PDB entry 2PVJ | X-ray diffraction, 1.70 A resolution | chain A

== Chain A ==
Name: Casein kinase II subunit alpha
From: Zea mays
Notes: EC 2.7.11.1
Reference sequence: P28523 (CSK2A_MAIZE); residues 6-337 here correspond to UniProt positions 1-332 (UniProt number = residue number - 5)
Amino-acid sequence (352 residues; row label = number of the first residue in the row; numbers below 1 keep their minus sign (Met-14 is residue -14)):
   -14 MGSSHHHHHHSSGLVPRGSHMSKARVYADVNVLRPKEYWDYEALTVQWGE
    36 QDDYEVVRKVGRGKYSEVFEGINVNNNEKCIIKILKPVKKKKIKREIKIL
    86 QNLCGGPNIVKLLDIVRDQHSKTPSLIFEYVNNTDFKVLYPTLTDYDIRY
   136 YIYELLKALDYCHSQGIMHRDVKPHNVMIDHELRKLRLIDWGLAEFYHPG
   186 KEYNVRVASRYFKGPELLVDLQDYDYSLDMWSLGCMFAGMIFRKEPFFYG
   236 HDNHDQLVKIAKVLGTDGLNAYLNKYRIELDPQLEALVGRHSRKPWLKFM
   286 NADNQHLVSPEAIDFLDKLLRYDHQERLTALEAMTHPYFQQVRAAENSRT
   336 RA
Not modelled in the structure: -14 to 5, 333-337
Modified / non-standard residues: Cys89 (s-hydroxycysteine; CSO)
Construct notes: expression tag (-14 to 5); engineered mutation Ala256 (Val251 in P28523)
Small-molecule neighbours: P44 (2-(cyclohexylmethylamino)-4-(phenylamino)pyrazolo[1,5-a][1,3,5]triazine-8-carbonitrile): Arg43, Val45, Gly46, Val53, Ile66, Lys68, Val95, Phe113, Glu114, Tyr115, Val116, Asn117, Asn118, His160, Met163, Ile174, Asp175
Curated features (UniProtKB/Swiss-Prot):
  - active site: Asp156 (Proton acceptor)
  - binding site (ATP): Val45 to Val53, Lys68

== Overview ==
Bound to chain A: compound P44. UniProt lists active-site residue Asp156 and 10 ATP-binding residues.
Chain A is Casein kinase II subunit alpha (Zea mays); the structure, Structure-Based Design of
Pyrazolo[1,5-a][1,3,5]triazine Derivatives as Potent Inhibitors of Protein Kinase CK2, was determined by X-ray
diffraction, deposited together with 2PVH, 2PVK, 2PVL, 2PVM and 2PVN.
